Entry 6YAI (electron microscopy, 9.20 A resolution (very low resolution: no residue pairs are listed; an interface is given only as per-side residue counts)); this record covers chains M and B of the 14 polymer chains in the assembly.

== Chain M (and B) ==
Molecule: Clathrin heavy chain
From: Sus scrofa
Notes: chain B of this document is another copy of the same molecule, construct and numbering; everything in this record applies to it too
UniProtKB: C0MHR2 (C0MHR2_PIG); numbering as in UniProt (aligned over 1-1630)
Sequence (1630 residues; each row starts with the number of its first residue):
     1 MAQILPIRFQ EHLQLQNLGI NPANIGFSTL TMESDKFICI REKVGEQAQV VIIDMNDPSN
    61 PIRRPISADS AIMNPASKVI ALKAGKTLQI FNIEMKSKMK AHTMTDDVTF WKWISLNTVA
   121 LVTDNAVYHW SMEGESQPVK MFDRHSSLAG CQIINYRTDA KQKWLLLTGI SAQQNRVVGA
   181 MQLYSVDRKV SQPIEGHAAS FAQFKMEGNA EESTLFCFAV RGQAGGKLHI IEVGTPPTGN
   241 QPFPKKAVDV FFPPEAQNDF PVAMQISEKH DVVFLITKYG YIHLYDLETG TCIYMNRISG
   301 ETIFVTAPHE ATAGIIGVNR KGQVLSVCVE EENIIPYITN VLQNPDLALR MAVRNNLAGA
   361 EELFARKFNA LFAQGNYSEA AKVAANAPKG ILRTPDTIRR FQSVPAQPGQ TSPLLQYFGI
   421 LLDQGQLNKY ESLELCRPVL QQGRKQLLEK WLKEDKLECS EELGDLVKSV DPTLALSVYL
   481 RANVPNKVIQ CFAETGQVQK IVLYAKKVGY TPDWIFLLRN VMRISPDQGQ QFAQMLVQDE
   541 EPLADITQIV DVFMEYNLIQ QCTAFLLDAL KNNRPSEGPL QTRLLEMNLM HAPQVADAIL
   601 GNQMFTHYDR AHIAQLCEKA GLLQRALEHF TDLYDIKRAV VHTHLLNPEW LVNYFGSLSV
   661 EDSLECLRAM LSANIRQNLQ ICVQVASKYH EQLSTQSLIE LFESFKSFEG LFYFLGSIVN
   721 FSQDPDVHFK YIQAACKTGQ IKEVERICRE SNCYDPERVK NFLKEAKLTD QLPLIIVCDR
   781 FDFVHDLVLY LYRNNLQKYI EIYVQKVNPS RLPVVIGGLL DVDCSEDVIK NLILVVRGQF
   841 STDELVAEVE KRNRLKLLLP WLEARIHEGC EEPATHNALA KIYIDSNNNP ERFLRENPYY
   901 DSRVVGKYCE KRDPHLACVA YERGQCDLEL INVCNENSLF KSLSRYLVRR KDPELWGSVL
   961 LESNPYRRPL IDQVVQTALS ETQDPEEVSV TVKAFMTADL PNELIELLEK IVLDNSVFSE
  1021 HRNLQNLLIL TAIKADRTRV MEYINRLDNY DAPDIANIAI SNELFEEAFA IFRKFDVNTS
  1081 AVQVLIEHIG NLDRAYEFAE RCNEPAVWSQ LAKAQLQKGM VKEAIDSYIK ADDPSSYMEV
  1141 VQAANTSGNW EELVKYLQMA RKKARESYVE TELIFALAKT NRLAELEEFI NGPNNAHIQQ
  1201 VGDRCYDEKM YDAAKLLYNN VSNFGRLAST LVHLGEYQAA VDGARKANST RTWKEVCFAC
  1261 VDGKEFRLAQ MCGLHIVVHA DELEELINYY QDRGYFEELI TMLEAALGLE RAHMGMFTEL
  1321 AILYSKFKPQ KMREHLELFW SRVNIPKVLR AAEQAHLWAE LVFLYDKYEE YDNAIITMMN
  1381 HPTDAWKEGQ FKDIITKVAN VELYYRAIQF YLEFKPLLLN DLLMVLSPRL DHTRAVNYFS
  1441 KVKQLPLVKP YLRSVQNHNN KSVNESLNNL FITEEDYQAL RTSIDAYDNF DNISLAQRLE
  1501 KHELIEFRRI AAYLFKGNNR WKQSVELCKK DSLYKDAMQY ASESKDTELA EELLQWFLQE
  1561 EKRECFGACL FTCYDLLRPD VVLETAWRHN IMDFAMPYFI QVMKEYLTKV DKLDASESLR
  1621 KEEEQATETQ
Unresolved in the structure: 1-557, 1076-1630 (chain B: 1-808, 1277-1630)

== Chain M / chain B interface ==
At this resolution (9 A) residue pairs are not listed: 6 residues of chain M and 9 of chain B lie at the interface.

== In short ==
6 residues of chain M face 9 of chain B across their interface.
Chain M and chain B are both Clathrin heavy chain (Sus scrofa); the structure, Clathrin with bound beta2
appendage of AP2, was determined by electron microscopy.
